PDB entry 7B8T | X-ray diffraction, 2.70 A resolution | chains B and D of the 6 polymer chains in the assembly

Chain B:
Molecule: Multidrug efflux pump subunit AcrB
Organism: Escherichia coli (strain K12)
Reference sequence: P31224 (ACRB_ECOLI); residue numbers follow UniProt; this construct covers 39-329, 561-869
Amino-acid sequence (613 residues; numbered 38 to 872; 222 numbers in that range are skipped by the numbering (no residue carries them; nothing is unmodelled there); the number before each row is that of its first residue):
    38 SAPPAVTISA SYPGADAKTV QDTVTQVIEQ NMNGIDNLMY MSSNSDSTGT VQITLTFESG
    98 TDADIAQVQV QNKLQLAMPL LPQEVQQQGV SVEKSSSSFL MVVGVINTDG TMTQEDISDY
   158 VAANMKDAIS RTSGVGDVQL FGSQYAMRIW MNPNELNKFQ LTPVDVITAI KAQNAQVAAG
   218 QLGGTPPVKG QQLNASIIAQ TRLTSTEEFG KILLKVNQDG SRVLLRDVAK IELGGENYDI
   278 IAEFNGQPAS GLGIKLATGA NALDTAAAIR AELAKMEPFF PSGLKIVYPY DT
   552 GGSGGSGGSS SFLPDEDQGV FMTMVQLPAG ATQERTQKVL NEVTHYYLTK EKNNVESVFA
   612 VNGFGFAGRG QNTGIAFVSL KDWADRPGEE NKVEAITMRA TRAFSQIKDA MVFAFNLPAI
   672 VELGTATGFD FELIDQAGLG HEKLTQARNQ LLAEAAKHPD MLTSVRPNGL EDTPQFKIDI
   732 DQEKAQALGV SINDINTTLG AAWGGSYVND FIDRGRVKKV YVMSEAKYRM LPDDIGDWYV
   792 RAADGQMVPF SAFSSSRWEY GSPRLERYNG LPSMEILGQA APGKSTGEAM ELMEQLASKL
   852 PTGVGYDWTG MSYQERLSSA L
Disordered / not traced: 38, 552-568, 669-677, 865-872
Differences from the reference sequence: expression tag (38, 870-872); linker (552-560)
From the paper describing this entry:
  - binding site for Levofloxacin: Phe178, Phe610, Phe615, Phe628
  - mutagenesis - F136A: unchanged growth in response to chloramphenicol
  - mutagenesis - F136A, F178A: unchanged growth in response to tetraphenylphosphonium

Chain D:
Molecule: DARPin
Organism: synthetic construct
Notes: antibody fragment or engineered binder
Amino-acid sequence (169 residues; row label = number of the first residue in the row):
     1 MRGSHHHHHH GSDLGKKLLE AARAGRDDEV RILMANGADV NAADVVGWTP LHLAAYWGHL
    61 EIVEVLLKNG ADVNAYDTLG STPLHLAAHF GHLEIVEVLL KNGADVNAKD DNGITPLHLA
   121 ANRGHLEIVE VLLKYGADVN AQDKFGKTAF DISINNGNED LAEILQKLN
Disordered / not traced: 1-5, 166-169

Chain B / chain D interface:
Pairs across the interface (28):
  Asp660(B) with Lys16(D), salt bridge
  Glu722(B) with Arg23(D)
  Asp723(B) with Arg23(D), hydrogen bond (backbone-side chain); Trp57(D)
  Phe727(B) with Leu79(D), hydrophobic
  Asp732(B) with Phe145(D)
  Glu734(B) with Lys147(D), salt bridge
  Ser802(B) with Lys144(D), hydrogen bond (backbone-side chain)
  Ala803(B) with Phe145(D)
  Phe804(B) with Phe145(D), hydrophobic
  Ser805(B) with Lys144(D), hydrogen bond (backbone-side chain); Phe145(D)
  Ser806(B) with Asn112(D)
  Ser807(B) with Asn112(D), hydrogen bond (backbone-side chain)
  Arg808(B) with Leu79(D); His89(D); Arg123(D)
  Trp809(B) with Val46(D); Trp48(D); Asp77(D); Thr78(D), hydrogen bond; Leu79(D)
  Glu810(B) with Tyr56(D)
  Tyr811(B) with Arg23(D); Trp48(D), hydrophobic; Leu53(D); Tyr56(D), hydrogen bond (backbone-side chain); Trp57(D), hydrophobic
Also at the interface, not in a pair above, chain B (19 interface residues in all): Pro725, Lys735, Pro783
Also at the interface, not in a pair above, chain D (18 interface residues in all): Asp44, Asp110

Overview:
Chain B and chain D form an interface of 19 and 18 residues respectively; the contacts include 6 hydrogen
bonds and 2 salt bridges. Among the polar pairs are Asp660(B)-Lys16(D), Glu734(B)-Lys147(D) and
Asp723(B)-Arg23(D). From the paper: a binding site for Levofloxacin at Phe178(B), Phe610(B) and Phe615(B)
among others; F136A and F178A of chain B leave growth in response to tetraphenylphosphonium unchanged.
Chain B is Multidrug efflux pump subunit AcrB (Escherichia coli (strain K12)) and chain D is DARPin (synthetic
construct); the structure, Levofloxacin bound structure of bacterial efflux pump, was determined by X-ray
diffraction, deposited together with 7B8P, 7B8Q, 7B8R and 7B8S.
